6O58 - chains K and J of the 16 polymer chains in the assembly; structure by electron microscopy, 3.80 A resolution.

Chain K:
Name: Calcium uniporter protein, mitochondrial
From: Homo sapiens
UniProt: Q8NE86 (MCU_HUMAN); numbering as in UniProt (aligned over 1-351)
Sequence (351 residues; numbered 1 to 351; the number before each row is that of its first residue):
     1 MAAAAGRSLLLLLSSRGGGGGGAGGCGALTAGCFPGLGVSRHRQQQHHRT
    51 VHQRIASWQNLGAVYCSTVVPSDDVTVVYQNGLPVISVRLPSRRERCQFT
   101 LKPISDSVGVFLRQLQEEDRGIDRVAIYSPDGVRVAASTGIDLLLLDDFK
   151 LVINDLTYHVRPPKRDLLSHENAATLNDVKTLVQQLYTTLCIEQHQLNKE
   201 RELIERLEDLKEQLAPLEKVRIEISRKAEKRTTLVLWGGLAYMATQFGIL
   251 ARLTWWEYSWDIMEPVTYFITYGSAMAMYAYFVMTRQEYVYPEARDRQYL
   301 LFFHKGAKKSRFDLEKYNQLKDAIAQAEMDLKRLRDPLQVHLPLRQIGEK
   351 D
Disordered / not traced: 1-73, 342-351
UniProt features mapped onto this chain:
  - region: Thr285 to Val290 (Juxtamembrane helix)
  - motif: Trp260 to Tyr268 (Selectivity filter)
  - binding site (Ca(2+)): Glu264
  - modified residue: Ser57 (Phosphoserine), Ser92 (Phosphoserine), Cys97 (S-glutathionyl cysteine), Lys332 (N6-acetyllysine)
  - mutagenesis: Ser57 (S57A: Decreased MCU current; when associated with A-92), Cys66 (C66A: Does not affect glutathionylation in response to reactive oxygen species), Ser92 (S92A: Decreased MCU current; when associated with A-57; S92A: Impairs calcium uptake, but has no effect on oligomerization and interaction with MICU1 and MICU2), Cys97 (C97A: Abolished glutathionylation in response to reactive oxygen species), Asp123 (D123R: No effect on calcium uptake in presence of high concentrations of calcium. Abolished dimerization of MCU), Lys180 (K180A: No effect on calcium uptake, oligomerization and interaction with MICU1 and MICU2), Cys191 (C191A: Does not affect glutathionylation in response to reactive oxygen species), Leu240 (L240W: Abolished calcium uptake), Ala241 (A241W: Abolished interaction with EMRE/SMDT1 and calcium uptake), Gly248 (G248W: Abolished calcium uptake), Glu257 (E257A: According to a report, inhibits calcium uptake. According to a subsequent report, does not affect greatly calcium uptake; E257S: Does not affect greatly calcium uptake), Ser259 (S259A: Does not inhibit calcium uptake. Strongly reduced sensitivity to ruthenium red inhibition; S259R: Prevents entrance of calcium into the pore), 16 further mutagenesis entries in UniProt
Ion coordination: Ca2+: Glu264 (shared with 1 residue of chain I; 1 residue of chain M; 1 residue of chain O)
What the authors report for this chain:
  - self-association interface (contacts with another copy of this molecule): Asp123
  - mutagenesis - D123R: abolished binding to dimerization of HsMCU
  - post-translational modification sites: Cys97 (citing earlier work)

Chain J:
Name: Essential MCU regulator, mitochondrial
From: Homo sapiens
UniProt: Q9H4I9 (EMRE_HUMAN); numbering as in UniProt (aligned over 1-107)
Sequence (107 residues; each row starts with the number of its first residue):
     1 MASGAARWLVLAPVRSGALRSGPSLRKDGDVSAAWSGSGRSLVPSRSVIV
    51 TRSGAILPKPVKMSFGLLRVFSIVIPFLYVGTLISKNFAALLEEHDIFVP
   101 EDDDDDD
Disordered / not traced: 1-47, 97-107
UniProt features mapped onto this chain:
  - motif: Gly81 to Ser85 (GXXXX[G/A/S])
  - mutagenesis: Pro58 (P58W: Abolished interaction with MCU), Lys59 (K59W: Abolished interaction with MCU), Pro60 (P60A/W: Abolished interaction with MCU), Leu67 to Val70 (Does not affect interaction with MCU), Gly81 (G81W: Abolishes calcium uptake into mitochondria), Leu83 (L83W: Promotes association with MCU, protecting SMDT1/EMRE from degradation by AFG3L2 and SP7), Ser85 (S85W: Abolishes calcium uptake into mitochondria. Promotes association with MCU, protecting SMDT1/EMRE from degradation by AFG3L2 and SP7), Glu101 to Asp107 (Abolishes regulation of calcium uptake into mitochondria)

How chain K and chain J interact:
Pairs across the interface (27; chain K residue first):
  Arg221(K) - Ile56(J)
  Val283(K) - Met63(J)
  Met284(K) - Met63(J)
  Met284(K) - Gly66(J)
  Met284(K) - Leu67(J)  hydrophobic
  Asp296(K) - Val48(J)
  Arg297(K) - Pro60(J)
  Arg297(K) - Val61(J)  hydrogen bond (side chain-backbone)
  Tyr299(K) - Ile49(J)  hydrophobic
  Leu300(K) - Ile49(J)  hydrophobic
  Leu300(K) - Ile56(J)  hydrophobic
  Leu300(K) - Leu57(J)
  Leu300(K) - Pro58(J)
  Leu300(K) - Lys59(J)
  Leu300(K) - Pro60(J)
  Leu301(K) - Lys59(J)
  Phe303(K) - Ile56(J)  hydrophobic
  His304(K) - Leu57(J)  hydrogen bond (side chain-backbone)
  His304(K) - Lys59(J)
  Leu314(K) - Ile56(J)  hydrophobic
  Tyr317(K) - Ile56(J)  hydrophobic
  Asn318(K) - Ala55(J)
  Asn318(K) - Ile56(J)
  Lys321(K) - Ser53(J)
  Lys321(K) - Gly54(J)
  Asp322(K) - Ser53(J)  hydrogen bond
  Asp322(K) - Ala55(J)
Also at the interface, not in a pair above, chain K (17 interface residues in all): Met276, Ala325
Also at the interface, not in a pair above, chain J (17 interface residues in all): Val50, Lys62, Val74

In short:
Chain K and chain J each contribute 17 residues to their interface; the contacts include 3 hydrogen bonds.
Among the polar pairs are Arg297(K)-Val61(J), His304(K)-Leu57(J) and Asp322(K)-Ser53(J). The paper reports
that D123R of chain K abolishes binding to dimerization of HsMCU; a modification site at Cys97(K).
Chain K is Calcium uniporter protein, mitochondrial and chain J is Essential MCU regulator, mitochondrial,
both from Homo sapiens; the structure, Human MCU-EMRE complex, dimer of channel, was determined by electron
microscopy, deposited together with 6O5B.
